4JI8 - chains A and M of the 21 polymer chains in the assembly; structure by X-ray diffraction, 3.74 A resolution.

[Chain A]
Molecule: 16S rRNA
From: Thermus thermophilus
Sequence (1522 nucleotides; each row starts with the number of its first residue; note: 42 numbers in that range are skipped by the numbering (no residue carries them; nothing is unmodelled there); a row labelled like 190A-190L holds insertion residues (190A, then the next letters in order); numbering starts at 0):
     0 UUUGUUGGAGAGUUUGAUCCUGGCUCAGGGUGAACGCUGGCGGCGUGCCU
    50 AAGACAUGCAAGUCGUGCGGG
    73 CCGCGGGGUUUU
    88 ACUCCG
    95 UGGUC
   101 AGCGGCGGACGGGUGAGUAACGCGUGGGU
  129A G
   130 ACCUACCCGGAAGAGGGGGACAACCCGGGGAAACUCGGGCUAAUCCCCCA
   180 UGUGGACCCGC
190A-190L CCCUUGGGGUGU
   191 GUCCAAAGGGCUUU
   216 GCCCGCUUCCGGAUGGGCCCGCGUCCCAUCAGCUAGUUGGUGGGGUAAUG
   266 GCCCACCAAGGCGACGACGGGUAGCCGGUCUGAGAGGAUGGCCGGCCACA
   316 GGGGCACUGAGACACGGGCCCCACUCCUACGGGAGGCAGCAGUUAGGAAU
   366 CUUCCGCAAUGGGCGCAAGCCUGACGGAGCGACGCCGCUUGGAGGAAGAA
   416 GCCCUUCGGGGUGUAAACUCCUGAA
   442 CCCGGGACGAAACCCCCGACGA
   474 GGGGACUGACGGUACCGGG
   494 GUAAUAGCGCCGGCCAACUCCGUGCCAGCAGCCGCGGUAAUACGGAGGGC
   544 GCGAGCGUUACCCGGAUUCACUGGGCGUAAAGGGCGUGUAGGCGGCCUGG
   594 GGCGUCCCAUGUGAAAGACCACGGCUCAACCGUGGGGGAGCGUGGGAUAC
   644 GCUCAGGCUAGACGGUGGGAGAGGGUGGUGGAAUUCCCGGAGUAGCGGUG
   694 AAAUGCGCAGAUACCGGGAGGAACGCCGAUGGCGAAGGCAGCCACCUGGU
   744 CCACCCGUGACGCUGAGGCGCGAAAGCGUGGGGAGCAAACCGGAUUAGAU
   794 ACCCGGGUAGUCCACGCCCUAAACGAUGCGCGCUAGGUCUCUGGGUCU
   848 CCUGGGGGCCGAAGCUAACGCGUUAAGCGCGCCGCCUGGGGAGUACGGCC
   898 GCAAGGCUGAAACUCAAAGGAAUUGACGGGGGCCCGCACAAGCGGUGGAG
   948 CAUGUGGUUUAAUUCGAAGXAACGCGAAGAACCUUACCAGGCCUUGACAU
   998 GCUAGG
 1003A G
  1004 AACCCGGGUGAAAGCCUGGGGUGCCCC
1030A-1030D GCGA
  1031 GGGGAGCCCUAGCACAGGUGCUGCAUGGCCGUCGUCAGCUCGUGCCGUGA
  1081 GGUGUUGGGUUAAGUCCCGCAACGAGCGCAACCCCCGCCGUUAGUUGCCA
  1131 GCGGUUCGGCCGGGCACUCUAACGGGACUGCCCGCGAAA
  1171 GCGGGAGGAAGGAGGGGACGACGUCUGGUCAGCAUGGCCCUUACGGCCUG
  1221 GGCGACACACGUGCUACAAUGCCCACUACAAAGCGAUGCCACCCGGCAAC
  1271 GGGGAGCUAAUCGCAAAAAGGUGGGCCCAGUUCGGAUUGGGGUCUGCAAC
  1321 CCGACCCCAUGAAGCCGGAAUCGCUAGUAAUCGCGGAUCAG
 1361A C
  1362 CAUGCCGCGGUGAAUACGUUCCCGGGCCUUGUACACACXGCCXGUXACGC
  1412 CAUGGGAGCGGGCUCUACCCGAAGUCGCCGGG
  1446 AGCCUACGGG
  1459 CAGGCGCCGAGGGUAGGGCCCGUGACUGGGGCGAAGUCGUAACAAGGUAG
  1509 CUGUACCGGAAGGUGCGGCUGGAUCCACUCCUUUCU
Not modelled in the structure: 0-2, 1534-1538
Construct notes: conflict C1534 (A2157 in M26923.1), A1535 (C2158 in M26923.1)
Modified residues: PSU (pseudouridine-5'-monophosphate) at position 516, 7MG (7N-methyl-8-hydroguanosine-5'-monophosphate) at position 527, M2G (N2-dimethylguanosine-5'-monophosphate) at position 966, 5MC (5-methylcytidine-5'-monophosphate) at position 967, 2MG (2N-methylguanosine-5'-monophosphate) at position 1207, 5MC (5-methylcytidine-5'-monophosphate) at position 1400, 4OC (4n,o2'-methylcytidine-5'-monophosphate) at position 1402, 5MC (5-methylcytidine-5'-monophosphate) at position 1404, 5MC (5-methylcytidine-5'-monophosphate) at position 1407, UR3 (3-methyluridine-5'-monophoshate) at position 1498, MA6 (6N-dimethyladenosine-5'-monophoshate) at position 1518, MA6 (6N-dimethyladenosine-5'-monophoshate) at position 1519, PSU (pseudouridine-5'-monophosphate) at position 1540, PSU (pseudouridine-5'-monophosphate) at position 1541
Metal / ion sites: Mg2+ site 1 near A53 (its only coordinating residue here); Mg2+ site 2: A59, U387; Mg2+ site 3 near G61 (its only coordinating residue here); Mg2+ site 4 near U83 (its only coordinating residue here); Mg2+ site 5: G107, G324; Mg2+ site 6 near A109 (its only coordinating residue here); Mg2+ site 7: C110, G377; Mg2+ site 8: G117, G289; Mg2+ site 9: G124, U125, G236; Mg2+ site 10 near A149 (its only coordinating residue here); Mg2+ site 11 near G167 (its only coordinating residue here); Mg2+ site 12 near U182 (its only coordinating residue here); 83 more Mg2+ sites not listed
Ligand contacts: streptomycin (SRY): U12, U14, C526, 7MG_527, C912, A913, A914, A915, C1490, G1491
From the paper describing this entry:
  - mutagenesis - C1490U: increased growth

[Chain M]
Name: Ribosomal protein S13
From: Thermus thermophilus
UniProtKB: P80377 (RS13_THET8); residue numbers follow UniProt; this construct covers 1-126
Amino-acid sequence (126 residues; row label = number of the first residue in the row):
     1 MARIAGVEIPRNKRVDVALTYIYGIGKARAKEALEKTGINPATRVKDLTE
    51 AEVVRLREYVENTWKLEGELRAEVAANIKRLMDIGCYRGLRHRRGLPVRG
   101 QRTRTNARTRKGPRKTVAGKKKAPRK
Not modelled in the structure: 1, 120-126

[Interface between chain A and chain M]
Pairs across the interface (84; chain A residue first):
  G947(A) with Arg-108(M), phosphate contact; Thr-109(M), phosphate contact
  C948(A) with Asn-106(M), base contact; Ala-107(M), phosphate contact; Arg-108(M), hydrogen bond to the phosphate; Thr-109(M), hydrogen bond to the phosphate
  A949(A) with Gln-101(M), phosphate contact; Asn-106(M), hydrogen bond to the base
  U950(A) with Arg-102(M), salt bridge to the phosphate; Thr-105(M), base contact; Asn-106(M), base contact
  G951(A) with Arg-102(M), salt bridge to the phosphate; Thr-105(M), base contact
  U952(A) with Arg-104(M), hydrogen bond to the base; Thr-105(M), base contact
  G953(A) with Arg-104(M), salt bridge to the phosphate
  G954(A) with Arg-104(M), hydrogen bond to the base
  A1225(A) with Gln-101(M), phosphate contact; Arg-102(M), phosphate contact; Thr-103(M), hydrogen bond to the phosphate; Arg-104(M), phosphate contact
  C1226(A) with Arg-91(M), salt bridge to the phosphate; Leu-96(M), sugar contact; Thr-103(M), hydrogen bond to the phosphate; Arg-104(M), base contact; Lys-111(M), sugar contact
  A1227(A) with Leu-96(M), phosphate contact; Lys-111(M), phosphate contact; Lys-115(M), hydrogen bond to the phosphate; Val-117(M), base contact
  C1228(A) with Arg-104(M), hydrogen bond to the base; Arg-108(M), salt bridge to the phosphate; Lys-111(M), salt bridge to the phosphate; Arg-114(M), phosphate contact; Lys-115(M), salt bridge to the phosphate; Thr-116(M), phosphate contact; Val-117(M), sugar contact
  A1229(A) with Arg-104(M), hydrogen bond to the base; Arg-114(M), salt bridge to the phosphate; Thr-116(M), hydrogen bond to the phosphate
  C1243(A) with Lys-27(M), sugar contact
  G1295(A) with Arg-14(M), hydrogen bond to the sugar
  C1296(A) with Arg-14(M), sugar contact; Arg-44(M), salt bridge to the phosphate
  C1297(A) with Arg-44(M), salt bridge to the phosphate
  U1301(A) with Lys-13(M), phosphate contact
  U1302(A) with Lys-13(M), salt bridge to the phosphate; Arg-14(M), base contact; Val-17(M), phosphate contact
  A1306(A) with Thr-109(M), sugar contact
  U1307(A) with Gln-101(M), hydrogen bond to the phosphate; Thr-109(M), sugar contact; Arg-110(M), phosphate contact
  U1308(A) with His-92(M), hydrogen bond to the phosphate; Pro-97(M), phosphate contact; Val-98(M), hydrogen bond to the phosphate; Arg-99(M), hydrogen bond to the phosphate; Gln-101(M), hydrogen bond to the phosphate; Arg-110(M), phosphate contact
  G1309(A) with Val-74(M), sugar contact; Asn-77(M), hydrogen bond to the sugar; Arg-88(M), salt bridge to the phosphate; His-92(M), salt bridge to the phosphate; Arg-99(M), salt bridge to the phosphate
  G1310(A) with Asn-77(M), sugar contact; Leu-81(M), phosphate contact; Arg-88(M), salt bridge to the phosphate
  C1320(A) with Tyr-87(M), sugar contact
  C1322(A) with Gln-101(M), phosphate contact
  G1323(A) with Gly-100(M), phosphate contact
  C1328(A) with Ala-28(M), phosphate contact; Arg-29(M), hydrogen bond to the sugar
  A1329(A) with Tyr-23(M), phosphate contact; Gly-24(M), sugar contact; Ile-25(M), phosphate contact; Gly-26(M), hydrogen bond to the phosphate; Ala-28(M), phosphate contact; Arg-29(M), hydrogen bond to the phosphate
  U1330(A) with Thr-20(M), phosphate contact; Ile-22(M), phosphate contact; Tyr-23(M), phosphate contact; Ile-25(M), phosphate contact; Gly-26(M), phosphate contact
  A1332(A) with Thr-109(M), base contact
Interface residues without a listed pair, chain A (35 interface residues in all): G1224, C1230, C1321, G1331
Interface residues without a listed pair, chain M (45 interface residues in all): Tyr-21, Leu-70, Ile-78, Pro-113, Ala-118

[Overview]
35 residues of chain A and 45 residues of chain M are in contact; the contacts include 21 hydrogen bonds and
15 salt bridges. Polar contacts include A949(A)/Asn-106(M), U952(A)/Arg-104(M) and G954(A)/Arg-104(M). Ligands
of chain A: streptomycin. A59(A) and U387(A) coordinate Mg2+ site 2. From the paper: C1490U of chain A
increases growth.
Here chain A is 16S rRNA and chain M is Ribosomal protein S13, both from Thermus thermophilus. Entry 4JI8
(Crystal Structure of 30S ribosomal subunit from Thermus thermophilus) was determined by X-ray diffraction
together with 4JI0, 4JI1, 4JI2, 4JI3, 4JI4, 4JI5, 4JI6 and 4JI7 from the same study.
